Entry 4Y31 (X-ray diffraction, 1.32 A resolution); this record covers chain A.

Chain A:
Molecule: Protein LlR18A
Organism: Lupinus luteus
UniProt: P52778 (L18A_LUPLU); residues 1-155 here correspond to UniProt positions 2-156 (UniProt number = residue number + 1)
Sequence (155 residues; each row starts with the number of its first residue):
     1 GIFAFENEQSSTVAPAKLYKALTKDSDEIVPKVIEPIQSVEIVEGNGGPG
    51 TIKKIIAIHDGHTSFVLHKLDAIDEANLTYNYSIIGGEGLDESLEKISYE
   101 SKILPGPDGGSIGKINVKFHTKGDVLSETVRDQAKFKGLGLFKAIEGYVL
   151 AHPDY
Not modelled in the structure: 59-61, 134-135
UniProt features mapped onto this chain:
  - binding site (trans-zeatin): Asn7, Asp27, Lys53, Asp132, Lys135
  - binding site (Ca(2+)): Pro31, Ile37

Summary:
UniProt lists 5 trans-zeatin-binding residues and Ca2+-binding residues Pro31 and Ile37.
Chain A is Protein LlR18A (Lupinus luteus); the structure, Crystal structure of yellow lupine LlPR-10.1A
protein in ligand-free form, was determined by X-ray diffraction together with 4RYV and 5C9Y from the same
study.
